Entry 2VNJ (X-ray diffraction, 2.13 A resolution); this record covers chain A.

# Chain A
Molecule: Nadph\:ferredoxin reductase
Source organism: Rhodobacter capsulatus
Notes: EC 1.18.1.2
UniProtKB: Q9L6V3 (Q9L6V3_RHOCA); numbering as in UniProt (aligned over 1-272)
Chain sequence (272 residues; row label = number of the first residue in the row):
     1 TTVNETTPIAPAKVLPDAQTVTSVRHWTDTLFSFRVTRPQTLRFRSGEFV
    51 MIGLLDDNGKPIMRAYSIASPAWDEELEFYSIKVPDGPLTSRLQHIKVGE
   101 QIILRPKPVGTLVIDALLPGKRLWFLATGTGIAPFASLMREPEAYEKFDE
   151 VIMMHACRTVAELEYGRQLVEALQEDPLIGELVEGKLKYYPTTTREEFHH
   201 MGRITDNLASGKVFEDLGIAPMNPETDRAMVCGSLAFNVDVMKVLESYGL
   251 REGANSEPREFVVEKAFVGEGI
Unresolved in the structure: 1-15
Residues lining bound ligands:
  - FAD (flavin-adenine dinucleotide): Phe49, Arg64, Ala65, Tyr66, Ser67, Tyr80, Ser81, Ile82, Val84, Gly87, Pro88, Leu89, Thr90, Ser91, Thr130, Ala133, Glu264, Lys265, Ala266, Phe267, Val268, Gly269, Glu270, Gly271, Ile272
  - NADP (NAP; NADP nicotinamide-adenine-dinucleotide phosphate): Thr128, Gly129, Ala156, Cys157, Arg158, Thr194, Arg195, Arg203, Thr205, Ser234, Ala236, Phe237, Asp240, Phe267, Glu270, Gly271, Ile272
Curated features (UniProtKB/Swiss-Prot):
  - binding site (FAD): Thr128

# Overview
Ligands of chain A: flavin-adenine dinucleotide and NADP. From UniProt: FAD-binding residue Thr128.
Chain A is Nadph\:ferredoxin reductase (Rhodobacter capsulatus); the structure, X-ray structure of the
ferredoxin-nadp(h) reductase from rhodobacter capsulatus in complex with NADP. form I at ..., was determined
by X-ray diffraction (same publication as 2VNH, 2VNI and 2VNK).
